Entry 6VOJ (electron microscopy, 4.34 A resolution (low resolution: residue-level contacts below are approximate; hydrogen-bond / salt-bridge calls are withheld)); this record covers chains I and J of the 26 polymer chains in the assembly.

Chain I:
Name: ATP synthase subunit b, chloroplastic
Source organism: Spinacia oleracea
Reference sequence: P06453 (ATPF_SPIOL); numbering as in UniProt (aligned over 1-184)
Sequence (184 residues; each row starts with the number of its first residue):
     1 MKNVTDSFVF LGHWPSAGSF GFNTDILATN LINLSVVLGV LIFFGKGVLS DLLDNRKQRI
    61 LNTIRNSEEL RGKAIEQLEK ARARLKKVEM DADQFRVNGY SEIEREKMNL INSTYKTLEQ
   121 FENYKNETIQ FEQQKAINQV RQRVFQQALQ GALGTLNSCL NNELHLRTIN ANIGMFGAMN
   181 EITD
Unresolved in the structure: 1-28, 183-184

Chain J:
Name: ATP synthase subunit b', chloroplastic
Source organism: Spinacia oleracea
Reference sequence: P31853 (ATPX_SPIOL); residues 1-222 here = UniProt positions 1-222
Sequence (222 residues; row label = number of the first residue in the row):
     1 MANMLVASSS KTLPTTTTTT ITPKPKFPLL KTPLLKLSPP QLPPLKHLNL SVLKSAAITA
    61 TPLTLSFLLP YPSLAEEIEK ASLFDFNLTL PIIMAEFLFL MFALDKIYYT PLGDFMDKRD
   121 ASIKEQLSGV KDTSSEVKQL EEQANAVMRA ARAEISAALN KMKKETQLEV EAKLAEGRKK
   181 IEVELQEALG SLEQQKEDTI KSLDSQISAL SDDIVKKVLP VS
Unresolved in the structure: 1-86, 221-222

Chain I / chain J interface:
Residue-residue contacts (73; chain I residue first):
  Ile64(I) - Ile123(J)
  Ser67(I) - Ile123(J)
  Ser67(I) - Gln126(J)
  Glu68(I) - Gln126(J)
  Leu70(I) - Leu127(J)
  Leu70(I) - Val130(J)
  Arg71(I) - Gln126(J)
  Arg71(I) - Val130(J)
  Ala74(I) - Val130(J)
  Ala74(I) - Thr133(J)
  Ile75(I) - Thr133(J)
  Gln77(I) - Val137(J)
  Leu78(I) - Thr133(J)
  Leu78(I) - Glu136(J)
  Leu78(I) - Val137(J)
  Leu78(I) - Leu140(J)
  Ala81(I) - Leu140(J)
  Arg82(I) - Leu140(J)
  Leu85(I) - Leu140(J)
  Leu85(I) - Gln143(J)
  Leu85(I) - Ala144(J)
  Val88(I) - Ala144(J)
  Val88(I) - Met148(J)
  Glu89(I) - Val147(J)
  Ala92(I) - Met148(J)
  Ala92(I) - Ala151(J)
  Phe95(I) - Ile155(J)
  Arg96(I) - Glu154(J)
  Arg96(I) - Ile155(J)
  Ile103(I) - Leu159(J)
  Ile103(I) - Lys163(J)
  Glu104(I) - Met162(J)
  Glu106(I) - Lys163(J)
  Lys107(I) - Lys163(J)
  Lys107(I) - Thr166(J)
  Lys107(I) - Glu169(J)
  Leu110(I) - Thr166(J)
  Leu110(I) - Gln167(J)
  Leu110(I) - Val170(J)
  Ile111(I) - Val170(J)
  Thr114(I) - Val170(J)
  Tyr115(I) - Val170(J)
  Tyr115(I) - Lys173(J)
  Leu118(I) - Leu174(J)
  Leu118(I) - Gly177(J)
  Leu118(I) - Ile181(J)
  Phe121(I) - Arg178(J)
  Glu122(I) - Ile181(J)
  Glu122(I) - Glu184(J)
  Lys125(I) - Ile181(J)
  Lys125(I) - Leu185(J)
  Thr128(I) - Leu185(J)
  Ile129(I) - Glu184(J)
  Glu132(I) - Leu189(J)
  Ala136(I) - Lys196(J)
  Gln139(I) - Lys196(J)
  Val140(I) - Ile200(J)
  Val144(I) - Ile207(J)
  Val144(I) - Leu210(J)
  Phe145(I) - Leu210(J)
  Phe145(I) - Ile214(J)
  Gln147(I) - Ile207(J)
  Gln147(I) - Ser211(J)
  Ala148(I) - Leu210(J)
  Ala148(I) - Ser211(J)
  Ala148(I) - Ile214(J)
  Gly151(I) - Ser211(J)
  Ala152(I) - Ile214(J)
  Thr155(I) - Val215(J)
  Leu156(I) - Leu219(J)
  His165(I) - Leu219(J)
  Thr168(I) - Leu219(J)
  Thr168(I) - Pro220(J)
Other interface residues (no listed pair), chain I (52 interface residues in all): Arg56, Thr63, Arg84, Tyr100, Gln133, Arg143, Leu149
Other interface residues (no listed pair), chain J (47 interface residues in all): Met116, Gly129, Glu141, Ala158, Glu182, Ala188, Leu192, Thr199

Overview:
Chain I and chain J form an interface of 52 and 47 residues respectively.
Chain I is ATP synthase subunit b, chloroplastic and chain J is ATP synthase subunit b', chloroplastic, both
from Spinacia oleracea; the structure, Chloroplast ATP synthase (R3, CF1FO), was determined by electron
microscopy (same publication as 6VM1, 6VM4, 6VMB, 6VMD, 6VMG, 6VOF and 8 further entries).
